Entry 6UGE (electron microscopy, 3.60 A resolution); this record covers chains E and G of the 7 polymer chains in the assembly.

[Chain E]
Name: Meiotic spindle formation protein mei-1
Organism: Caenorhabditis elegans
Notes: EC 5.6.1.1
UniProt: P34808 (KTNA1_CAEEL); residues 1-472 here = UniProt positions 1-472
Chain sequence (490 residues; row label = number of the first residue in the row; numbers below 1 keep their minus sign (Gly-17 is residue -17)):
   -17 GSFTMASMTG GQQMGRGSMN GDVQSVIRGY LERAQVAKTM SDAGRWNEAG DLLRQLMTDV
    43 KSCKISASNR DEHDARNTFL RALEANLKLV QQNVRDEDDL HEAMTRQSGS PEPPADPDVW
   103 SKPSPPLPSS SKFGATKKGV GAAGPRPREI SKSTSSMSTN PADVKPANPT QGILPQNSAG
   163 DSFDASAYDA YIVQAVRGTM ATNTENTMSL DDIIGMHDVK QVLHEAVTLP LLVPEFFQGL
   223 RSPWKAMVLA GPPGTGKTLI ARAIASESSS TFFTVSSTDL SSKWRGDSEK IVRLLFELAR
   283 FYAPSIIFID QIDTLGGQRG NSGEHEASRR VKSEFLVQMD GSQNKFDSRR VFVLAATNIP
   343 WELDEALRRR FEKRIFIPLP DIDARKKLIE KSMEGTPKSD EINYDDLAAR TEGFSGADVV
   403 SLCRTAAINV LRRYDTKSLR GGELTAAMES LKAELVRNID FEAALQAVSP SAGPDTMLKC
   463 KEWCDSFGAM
Not modelled in the structure: -17 to 155, 183-187
Construct notes: expression tag (-17 to 0); engineered mutation Gln293 (Glu in P34808)
Swiss-Prot annotation at these positions:
  - binding site (ATP): Gly233 to Thr240, Arg351, Arg352
  - modified residue: Ser92 (Phosphoserine)
Bound ions: Mg2+: Thr240 (together with ATP)
Ligand contacts:
  - ATP (adenosine-5'-triphosphate), molecule 1: Asp194, Ile195, Ile196, Met198, Pro235, Gly236, Thr237, Gly238, Lys239, Thr240, Leu241, Gln293, Asn340, Leu370, Gly398, Ala399, Val402
  - ATP, molecule 2: Ala348, Arg351, Arg352
Reported in the primary citation:
  - binding site for Polyglutamate peptide (chain G): Lys265, Trp266, Arg267, His307
  - mutagenesis - K265A, W266A, R267A, R301A, H307A, E308A: decreased catalytic activity on basal ATPase
  - mutagenesis - K265A, W266A: decreased catalytic activity on isolated beta-tubulin peptide
  - mutagenesis - Y170A: abolished catalytic activity on ATPase
  - mutagenesis - R267E, N340A: unchanged catalytic activity on basal ATPase
  - mutagenesis - R351A: abolished catalytic activity on basal and microtubule stimulated ATPase
  - mutagenesis - N340A: abolished catalytic activity on betaIVb-tail peptide
  - mutagenesis - F469A: abolished catalytic activity on basal and stimulated ATPase
  - mutagenesis - R128A/R130A/K134A: unchanged catalytic activity (basal ATP activity)
  - mutagenesis - R128A/R130A/K134A: decreased catalytic activity on microtubule stimulated ATPase
  - mutagenesis - K119A/K120A/R128A/R130A/K134A: decreased catalytic activity on basal and microtubule stimulated ATPase
  - mutagenesis - S135E: decreased catalytic activity on ATPase
  - mutagenesis - K265A, W266A, R267A, R301A, E308A, N340A: decreased catalytic activity on microtubule
  - mutagenesis - K265A, W266A: abolished catalytic activity on beta-tubulin peptide
  - mutagenesis - R267A: abolished catalytic activity on beta-tubulin tail
  - mutagenesis - R267E: abolished catalytic activity on beta-tail peptide
  - mutagenesis - E308A: decreased catalytic activity on beta-tail peptide
  - mutagenesis - H307A: unchanged catalytic activity on substrate

[Chain G]
Name: Polyglutamate peptide
Chain sequence (12 residues; numbered 3 to 14; the number before each row is that of its first residue):
     3 EEEEEEEEEE EE

[How chain E and chain G interact]
Residue-residue contacts - 10 pairs, chain E then chain G:
  Lys265(E) with Glu11(G), salt bridge; Glu12(G)
  Trp266(E) with Glu9(G); Glu10(G); Glu11(G); Glu12(G)
  Arg267(E) with Glu10(G), salt bridge
  His307(E) with Glu12(G), salt bridge; Glu13(G)
  Ala309(E) with Glu12(G)
Other interface residues (no listed pair), chain E (6 interface residues in all): Ser264
Other interface residues (no listed pair), chain G (6 interface residues in all): Glu14

[Overview]
The chain E/chain G interface involves 6 residues from each chain; the contacts include 3 salt bridges. Among
the polar pairs are Lys265(E)-Glu11(G), Arg267(E)-Glu10(G) and His307(E)-Glu12(G). From the paper: a binding
site for Polyglutamate peptide (chain G) at Lys265(E), Trp266(E) and Arg267(E) among others; K265A, W266A and
R267A of chain E, among others, reduce catalytic activity on basal ATPase; 14 substitutions were tested in
all.
Chain E is Meiotic spindle formation protein mei-1 (Caenorhabditis elegans) and chain G is Polyglutamate
peptide; the structure, Katanin hexamer in the ring conformation in complex with substrate, was determined by
electron microscopy (same publication as 6UGD and 6UGF).
